7AFL - chains A and H of the 14 polymer chains in the assembly; structure by electron microscopy, 4.20 A resolution (low resolution: residue-level contacts below are approximate; hydrogen-bond / salt-bridge calls are withheld).

[Chain A]
Molecule: 16SrRNA
From: Escherichia coli
Sequence (1542 nucleotides; row label = number of the first residue in the row):
     1 AAAUUGAAGA GUUUGAUCAU GGCUCAGAUU GAACGCUGGC GGCAGGCCUA ACACAUGCAA
    61 GUCGAACGGU AACAGGAAGA AGCUUGCUUC UUUGCUGACG AGUGGCGGAC GGGUGAGUAA
   121 UGUCUGGGAA ACUGCCUGAU GGAGGGGGAU AACUACUGGA AACGGUAGCU AAUACCGCAU
   181 AACGUCGCAA GACCAAAGAG GGGGACCUUC GGGCCUCUUG CCAUCGGAUG UGCCCAGAUG
   241 GGAUUAGCUA GUAGGUGGGG UAACGGCUCA CCUAGGCGAC GAUCCCUAGC UGGUCUGAGA
   301 GGAUGACCAG CCACACUGGA ACUGAGACAC GGUCCAGACU CCUACGGGAG GCAGCAGUGG
   361 GGAAUAUUGC ACAAUGGGCG CAAGCCUGAU GCAGCCAUGC CGCGUGUAUG AAGAAGGCCU
   421 UCGGGUUGUA AAGUACUUUC AGCGGGGAGG AAGGGAGUAA AGUUAAUACC UUUGCUCAUU
   481 GACGUUACCC GCAGAAGAAG CACCGGCUAA CUCCGUGCCA GCAGCCXCGG UAAUACGGAG
   541 GGUGCAAGCG UUAAUCGGAA UUACUGGGCG UAAAGCGCAC GCAGGCGGUU UGUUAAGUCA
   601 GAUGUGAAAU CCCCGGGCUC AACCUGGGAA CUGCAUCUGA UACUGGCAAG CUUGAGUCUC
   661 GUAGAGGGGG GUAGAAUUCC AGGUGUAGCG GUGAAAUGCG UAGAGAUCUG GAGGAAUACC
   721 GGUGGCGAAG GCGGCCCCCU GGACGAAGAC UGACGCUCAG GUGCGAAAGC GUGGGGAGCA
   781 AACAGGAUUA GAUACCCUGG UAGUCCACGC CGUAAACGAU GUCGACUUGG AGGUUGUGCC
   841 CUUGAGGCGU GGCUUCCGGA GCUAACGCGU UAAGUCGACC GCCUGGGGAG UACGGCCGCA
   901 AGGUUAAAAC UCAAAUGAAU UGACGGGGGC CCGCACAAGC GGUGGAGCAU GUGGUUUAAU
   961 UCGAUGXAAC GCGAAGAACC UUACCUGGUC UUGACAUCCA CGGAAGUUUU CAGAGAUGAG
  1021 AAUGUGCCUU CGGGAACCGU GAGACAGGUG CUGCAUGGCU GUCGUCAGCU CGUGUUGUGA
  1081 AAUGUUGGGU UAAGUCCCGC AACGAGCGCA ACCCUUAUCC UUUGUUGCCA GCGGUCCGGC
  1141 CGGGAACUCA AAGGAGACUG CCAGUGAUAA ACUGGAGGAA GGUGGGGAUG ACGUCAAGUC
  1201 AUCAUGGCCC UUACGACCAG GGCUACACAC GUGCUACAAU GGCGCAUACA AAGAGAAGCG
  1261 ACCUCGCGAG AGCAAGCGGA CCUCAUAAAG UGCGUCGUAG UCCGGAUUGG AGUCUGCAAC
  1321 UCGACUCCAU GAAGUCGGAA UCGCUAGUAA UCGUGGAUCA GAAUGCCACG GUGAAUACGU
  1381 UCCCGGGCCU UGUACACACC GCCCGUXACA CCAUGGGAGU GGGUUGCAAA AGAAGUAGGU
  1441 AGCUUAACCU UCGGGAGGGC GCUUACCACU UUGUGAUUCA UGACUGGGGU GAAGUCGUAA
  1501 CAAGGUAACC GUAGGGGAAC CUGCGGUUGG AUCACCUCCU UA
Not modelled in the structure: 931-1386, 1398-1408, 1492-1506, 1537-1542
Modified / non-standard residues: PSU (pseudouridine-5'-monophosphate) at position 516, G7M (N7-methyl-guanosine-5'-monophosphate) at position 527, 2MG (2N-methylguanosine-5'-monophosphate) at position 966, 5MC (5-methylcytidine-5'-monophosphate) at position 967, 2MG (2N-methylguanosine-5'-monophosphate) at position 1207, 4OC (4n,o2'-methylcytidine-5'-monophosphate) at position 1402, 5MC (5-methylcytidine-5'-monophosphate) at position 1407, UR3 (3-methyluridine-5'-monophoshate) at position 1498, 2MG (2N-methylguanosine-5'-monophosphate) at position 1516, MA6 (6N-dimethyladenosine-5'-monophoshate) at position 1518, MA6 (6N-dimethyladenosine-5'-monophoshate) at position 1519
Covalently attached groups: covalent link U793-MA6_1518
Ion coordination: Mg2+ site 1: G31, C48; Mg2+ site 2: C48, U114, G115; Mg2+ site 3 near A53 (its only coordinating residue here); Mg2+ site 4: C58, A59, U387; Mg2+ site 5: A109, G331; Mg2+ site 6 near G113 (its only coordinating residue here); Mg2+ site 7: A116, G117, G289; Mg2+ site 8 near U150 (its only coordinating residue here); Mg2+ site 9 near A171 (its only coordinating residue here); Mg2+ site 10 near C352 (its only coordinating residue here); Mg2+ site 11: G450, A452; Mg2+ site 12 near A547 (its only coordinating residue here); 10 more Mg2+ sites not listed

[Chain H]
Molecule: 30S ribosomal protein S8
From: Escherichia coli
Reference sequence: C3SR12 (C3SR12_ECOLX); numbering as in UniProt (aligned over 1-130)
Sequence (130 residues; numbered 1 to 130; the number before each row is that of its first residue):
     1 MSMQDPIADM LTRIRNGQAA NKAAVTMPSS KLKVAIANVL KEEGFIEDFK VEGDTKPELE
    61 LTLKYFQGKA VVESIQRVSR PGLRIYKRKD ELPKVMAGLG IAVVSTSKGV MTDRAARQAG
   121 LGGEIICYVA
Not modelled in the structure: 1

[How chain A and chain H interact]
Contacting residue pairs - 65 pairs, chain A then chain H:
  G585(A) - Gln4(H)
  C586(A) - Gln4(H)
  C586(A) - Pro81(H)
  C586(A) - Arg84(H)
  G587(A) - Gln4(H)
  G587(A) - Pro81(H)
  G587(A) - Arg84(H)
  G588(A) - Met3(H)
  U589(A) - Pro6(H)
  U589(A) - Ser30(H)
  U589(A) - Lys33(H)
  U590(A) - Ser30(H)
  U590(A) - Lys31(H)
  U591(A) - Lys31(H)
  G597(A) - Tyr86(H)
  U598(A) - Tyr86(H)
  C599(A) - Tyr86(H)
  C599(A) - Arg88(H)
  C599(A) - Leu121(H)
  C599(A) - Gly122(H)
  C599(A) - Gly123(H)
  A600(A) - Arg88(H)
  A600(A) - Lys89(H)
  A600(A) - Gly120(H)
  A600(A) - Leu121(H)
  G601(A) - Arg88(H)
  G601(A) - Lys89(H)
  A640(A) - Ser107(H)
  A640(A) - Lys108(H)
  U641(A) - Ser107(H)
  U641(A) - Lys108(H)
  A642(A) - Ser105(H)
  A642(A) - Thr106(H)
  A642(A) - Ser107(H)
  A642(A) - Gly109(H)
  A642(A) - Val110(H)
  C643(A) - Leu32(H)
  C643(A) - Glu124(H)
  U653(A) - Lys56(H)
  G755(A) - Ser2(H)
  G755(A) - Gln4(H)
  C756(A) - Ser2(H)
  C823(A) - Ser2(H)
  G824(A) - Ser2(H)
  G824(A) - Met3(H)
  A825(A) - Asp9(H)
  A825(A) - Arg13(H)
  C826(A) - Arg13(H)
  C826(A) - Asn16(H)
  U827(A) - Asn16(H)
  U827(A) - Ala20(H)
  U827(A) - Lys22(H)
  G874(A) - Asn16(H)
  U875(A) - Arg15(H)
  U875(A) - Asn16(H)
  C876(A) - Thr12(H)
  C876(A) - Arg15(H)
  G877(A) - Ser2(H)
  G877(A) - Ala8(H)
  G877(A) - Pro81(H)
  A878(A) - Gln4(H)
  A878(A) - Arg80(H)
  A878(A) - Pro81(H)
  A878(A) - Gly82(H)
  C879(A) - Arg80(H)
Other interface residues (no listed pair), chain A (31 interface residues in all): U652
Other interface residues (no listed pair), chain H (37 interface residues in all): Thr55, Lys87

[Summary]
31 residues of chain A and 37 residues of chain H are in contact. G31(A) and C48(A) coordinate Mg2+ site 1.
The Mg2+ site 2 is built by C48(A), U114(A) and G115(A).
Here chain A is 16SrRNA and chain H is 30S ribosomal protein S8, both from Escherichia coli. Entry 7AFL
(Bacterial 30S ribosomal subunit assembly complex state D (multibody refinement for body domain of 30S
ribosome)) was determined by electron microscopy together with 7AF3, 7AF5, 7AF8, 7AFA, 7AFD, 7AFH and 17
further entries from the same study.
